2PKS - chains B and C of the 4 polymer chains in the assembly; structure by X-ray diffraction, 2.50 A resolution.

Chain B:
Molecule: Thrombin heavy chain fragment
Organism: Homo sapiens
UniProt: P00734 (THRB_HUMAN); residues 37-183 here correspond to UniProt positions 364-510 (UniProt number = residue number + 327)
Chain sequence (147 residues; row label = number of the first residue in the row):
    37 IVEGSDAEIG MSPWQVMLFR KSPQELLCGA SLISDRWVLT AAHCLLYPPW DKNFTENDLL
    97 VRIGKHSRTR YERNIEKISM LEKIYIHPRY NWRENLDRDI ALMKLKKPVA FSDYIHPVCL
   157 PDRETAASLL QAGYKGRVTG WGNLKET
Curated features (UniProtKB/Swiss-Prot):
  - active site (Charge relay system): His79, Asp135
  - glycosylation: Asn89 (N-linked (GlcNAc...) (complex) asparagine)
Cystine bridges: Cys64-Cys80
Residues lining bound ligands: G44 (4-({[4-(3-methylbenzoyl)pyridin-2-yl]amino}methyl)benzenecarboximidamide): His79, Trp86, Glu130, Leu132

Chain C:
Molecule: Thrombin heavy chain fragment
Organism: Homo sapiens
UniProt: P00734 (THRB_HUMAN); residues 185-286 here correspond to UniProt positions 518-619 (UniProt number = residue number + 333)
Chain sequence (102 residues; each row starts with the number of its first residue):
   185 GQPSVLQVVN LPIVERPVCK DSTRIRITDN MFCAGYKPDE GKRGDACEGD SGGPFVMKSP
   245 FNNRWYQMGI VSWGEGCDRD GKYGFYTHVF RLKKWIQKVI DQ
Curated features (UniProtKB/Swiss-Prot):
  - region: Ala218 to Val240 (High affinity receptor-binding region which is also known as the TP508 peptide)
  - active site: Ser235 (Charge relay system)
Cystine bridges: Cys203-Cys217, Cys231-Cys261
Residues lining bound ligands: G44 (4-({[4-(3-methylbenzoyl)pyridin-2-yl]amino}methyl)benzenecarboximidamide): Ile209, Asp229, Ala230, Cys231, Glu232, Ser235, Val255, Ser256, Trp257, Gly258, Glu259, Gly260, Cys261, Gly268, Phe269

Interface between chain B and chain C:
Pairs across the interface (165):
  Ile37(B) with Gln191(C); Val193(C), hydrophobic; Asp229(C); Asp234(C), hydrogen bond (backbone-side chain)
  Val38(B) with Gly228(C); Asp229(C), hydrogen bond (backbone-backbone); Cys231(C), hydrophobic; Cys261(C), hydrophobic; Asp262(C)
  Glu39(B) with Val193(C); Arg227(C); Gly228(C); Asp262(C)
  Gly40(B) with Gln191(C); Val192(C)
  Ser41(B) with Gln191(C); Val192(C), hydrogen bond (backbone-backbone)
  Asp42(B) with Val189(C); Leu190(C); Gln191(C), hydrogen bond
  Ala43(B) with Leu190(C), hydrogen bond (backbone-backbone); Val192(C), hydrophobic
  Trp50(B) with Val240(C); Trp249(C), hydrophobic
  Gln51(B) with Leu190(C); Pro238(C)
  Leu62(B) with Gly233(C)
  Cys64(B) with Gly233(C); Ser235(C)
  Gly65(B) with Gly233(C); Ser235(C), hydrogen bond (backbone-backbone); Gly236(C); Gly237(C)
  Ala66(B) with Gly236(C), hydrogen bond (backbone-backbone); Gly237(C)
  Ser67(B) with Gln251(C), hydrogen bond
  Trp73(B) with Val283(C); Ile284(C)
  Leu75(B) with Gly236(C); Gln251(C)
  Thr76(B) with Gly236(C); Ile254(C)
  Ala77(B) with Gly236(C); Ile254(C); Val255(C)
  His79(B) with Ser235(C), hydrogen bond; Ser256(C)
  Cys80(B) with Ser235(C)
  His102(B) with Val189(C); Leu190(C), hydrogen bond (backbone-backbone)
  Ser103(B) with Ser188(C), hydrogen bond (side chain-backbone)
  Arg104(B) with Gln186(C), hydrogen bond; Pro187(C), hydrogen bond (side chain-backbone); Ser188(C), hydrogen bond (backbone-backbone)
  Tyr121(B) with Val283(C), hydrophobic
  Ile122(B) with Trp279(C)
  His123(B) with Trp279(C)
  Pro124(B) with Trp279(C)
  Glu130(B) with Arg210(C), salt bridge
  Asn131(B) with Ile209(C); Arg210(C), hydrogen bond (side chain-backbone); Thr212(C); Met215(C); Trp257(C)
  Asp133(B) with Thr212(C), hydrogen bond; Asn214(C), hydrogen bond; Met215(C)
  Arg134(B) with Asn214(C); Leu276(C)
  Asp135(B) with Ser256(C), hydrogen bond; Thr271(C), hydrogen bond (backbone-side chain)
  Ile136(B) with Ile254(C), hydrophobic; Leu276(C), hydrophobic; Trp279(C), hydrophobic; Ile280(C), hydrophobic
  Leu138(B) with Trp279(C); Val283(C), hydrophobic
  Val154(B) with Val240(C), hydrophobic; Trp249(C); Tyr250(C); Gln251(C)
  Cys155(B) with Arg248(C); Trp249(C), hydrogen bond (backbone-backbone); Tyr250(C), hydrophobic; Gln251(C), hydrogen bond (backbone-backbone)
  Leu156(B) with Tyr250(C); Ile280(C), hydrophobic
  Pro157(B) with Tyr250(C); Gln251(C); Met252(C), hydrophobic; Phe274(C); Lys277(C)
  Asp158(B) with Phe274(C)
  Arg159(B) with Phe274(C)
  Thr161(B) with Tyr250(C)
  Ala162(B) with Met252(C), hydrophobic; Phe274(C), hydrophobic
  Ser164(B) with Phe245(C)
  Leu165(B) with Ile197(C); Met241(C); Ser243(C); Pro244(C)
  Leu166(B) with Ile197(C), hydrophobic; Phe216(C), hydrophobic; Met252(C), hydrophobic; His272(C)
  Gln167(B) with Ile197(C)
  Ala168(B) with Ile197(C); Glu199(C)
  Gly169(B) with Ile197(C), hydrogen bond (backbone-backbone)
  Tyr170(B) with Pro196(C); Ile197(C), hydrogen bond (backbone-backbone); Met241(C), hydrophobic
  Lys171(B) with Leu195(C); Pro196(C); Tyr220(C), hydrogen bond; Met241(C)
  Gly172(B) with Val193(C); Asn194(C); Leu195(C), hydrogen bond (backbone-backbone); Phe239(C); Val240(C); Met241(C)
  Arg173(B) with Val192(C); Val193(C); Asn194(C), hydrogen bond; Pro238(C); Phe239(C); Val240(C), hydrogen bond (backbone-backbone); Trp249(C)
  Val174(B) with Val192(C); Val193(C), hydrogen bond (backbone-backbone); Pro238(C); Phe239(C), hydrophobic; Val255(C), hydrophobic; Tyr270(C)
  Thr175(B) with Gln191(C); Val192(C); Pro238(C)
  Gly176(B) with Leu190(C); Gln191(C), hydrogen bond (backbone-backbone); Asp234(C)
  Trp177(B) with Gln186(C), hydrogen bond (backbone-side chain); Pro187(C); Val189(C); Leu190(C); Asp234(C), hydrogen bond (backbone-side chain)
  Gly178(B) with Gln186(C); Pro187(C); Glu232(C); Gly233(C); Asp234(C), hydrogen bond (backbone-side chain)
  Asn179(B) with Gly185(C); Gln186(C); Cys231(C); Glu232(C), hydrogen bond (backbone-backbone)
  Leu180(B) with Gly185(C), hydrogen bond (backbone-backbone); Gln186(C); Pro187(C), hydrophobic; Gln191(C)
  Lys181(B) with Cys231(C)
  Glu182(B) with Glu232(C); Gly260(C); Cys261(C), hydrogen bond (side chain-backbone); Arg263(C), salt bridge
Interface residues without a listed pair, chain B (70 interface residues in all): Met47, Ser48, Ile69, Thr105, Asn127, Leu132, Ala137, Lys140, Thr183
Interface residues without a listed pair, chain C (67 interface residues in all): Val198, Ala230, Lys242, Val273, Lys278, Gln286

In short:
70 residues of chain B and 67 residues of chain C are in contact; the contacts include 35 hydrogen bonds and 2
salt bridges. Among the polar pairs are Glu130(B)-Arg210(C), Glu182(B)-Arg263(C) and Ile37(B)-Asp234(C).
Compound G44 is bound between chain B and chain C.
Here chain B is Thrombin heavy chain fragment and chain C is Thrombin heavy chain fragment, both from Homo
sapiens. Entry 2PKS (Thrombin in complex with inhibitor) was determined by X-ray diffraction.
